PDB entry 7O13 | electron microscopy, 3.60 A resolution | chains A and E of the 5 polymer chains in the assembly

== Chain A ==
Molecule: Probable ABC transporter binding protein NosD
Source organism: Pseudomonas stutzeri ATCC 14405
Reference sequence: P19843 (NOSD_PSEST); numbering as in UniProt (aligned over 1-436)
Chain sequence (436 residues; row label = number of the first residue in the row):
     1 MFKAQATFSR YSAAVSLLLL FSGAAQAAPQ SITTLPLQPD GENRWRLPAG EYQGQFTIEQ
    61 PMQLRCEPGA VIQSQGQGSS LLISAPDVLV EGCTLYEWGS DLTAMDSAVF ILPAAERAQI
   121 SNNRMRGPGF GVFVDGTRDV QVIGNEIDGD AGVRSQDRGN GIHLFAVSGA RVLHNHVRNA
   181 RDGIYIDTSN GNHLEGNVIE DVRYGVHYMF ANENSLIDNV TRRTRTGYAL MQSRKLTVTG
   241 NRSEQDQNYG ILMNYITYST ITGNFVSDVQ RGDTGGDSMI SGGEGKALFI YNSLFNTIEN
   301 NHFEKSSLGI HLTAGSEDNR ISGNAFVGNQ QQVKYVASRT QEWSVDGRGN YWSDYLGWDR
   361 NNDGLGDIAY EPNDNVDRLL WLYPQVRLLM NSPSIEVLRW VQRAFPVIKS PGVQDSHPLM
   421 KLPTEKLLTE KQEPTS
Unresolved in the structure: 1-27, 430-436
Ion coordination: Mg2+: Asp-359, Asn-361, Asp-363, Leu-365, Asp-367

== Chain E ==
Molecule: Probable ABC transporter permease protein NosY
Source organism: Pseudomonas stutzeri ATCC 14405
Reference sequence: P19845 (NOSY_PSEST); numbering as in UniProt (aligned over 1-276)
Chain sequence (276 residues; numbered 1 to 276; the number before each row is that of its first residue):
     1 MNQVWNIARK ELSDGLRNRW LLAISLLFAV LAVGIAWLGA AASGQLGFTS IPATIASLAS
    61 LATFLMPLIA LLLAYDAIVG EDEGGTLMLL LTYPLGRGQI LLGKFVGHGL ILALAVLIGF
   121 GCAALAIALL VEGVELGMLF WAFGRFMISS TLLGWVFLAF AYVLSGKVNE KSSAAGLALG
   181 VWFLFVLVFD LVLLALLVLS EGKFNPELLP WLLLLNPTDI YRLINLSGFE GSGSAMGVLS
   241 LGADLPVPAA VLWLCLLAWI GVSLLLAYAI FRRRLT
Unresolved in the structure: 1, 43-50, 228-244, 275-276

== Interface between chain A and chain E ==
Pairs across the interface (23):
  Tyr-383(A) with Val-198(E), hydrophobic
  Gln-385(A) with Pro-206(E)
  Val-386(A) with Leu-194(E), hydrophobic
  Leu-388(A) with Leu-213(E), hydrophobic; Arg-222(E), hydrogen bond (backbone-side chain)
  Leu-389(A) with Asp-190(E); Leu-194(E), hydrophobic
  Asn-391(A) with Ala-56(E), hydrogen bond (side chain-backbone); Ala-59(E); Ser-60(E), hydrogen bond (backbone-side chain); Arg-222(E); Leu-226(E)
  Ser-392(A) with Ser-60(E); Asp-190(E), hydrogen bond; Arg-222(E)
  Pro-393(A) with Ser-60(E); Thr-63(E); Phe-64(E), hydrophobic
  Ser-394(A) with Asp-190(E); Leu-191(E)
  Ile-395(A) with Leu-194(E), hydrophobic
  Glu-396(A) with Ser-60(E)
  Val-397(A) with Phe-64(E), hydrophobic
Also at the interface, not in a pair above, chain A (14 interface residues in all): Leu-379, Leu-398
Also at the interface, not in a pair above, chain E (21 interface residues in all): Ser-57, Val-186, Leu-187, Leu-193, Leu-197, Leu-209, Pro-210, Leu-245

== Overview ==
14 residues of chain A and 21 residues of chain E are in contact; the contacts include 4 hydrogen bonds. Polar
pairs include Leu-388(A)/Arg-222(E), Asn-391(A)/Ala-56(E) and Asn-391(A)/Ser-60(E). The Mg2+ site is built by
Asp-359(A), Asn-361(A), Asp-363(A), Leu-365(A) and Asp-367(A).
Chain A is Probable ABC transporter binding protein NosD and chain E is Probable ABC transporter permease
protein NosY, both from Pseudomonas stutzeri ATCC 14405; the structure, ABC transporter NosDFY,
nucleotide-free in lipid nanodisc, was determined by electron microscopy (same publication as 7O0Y, 7O0Z,
7O10, 7O11, 7O12, 7O14 and 10 further entries).
